Entry 6RNR (X-ray diffraction, 2.00 A resolution); this record covers chains A and E of the 3 polymer chains in the assembly.

== Chain A ==
Name: Formamidopyrimidine-DNA glycosylase
From: Lactococcus lactis subsp. cremoris
Notes: EC 3.2.2.23, 4.2.99.18
Reference sequence: A0A165FVI1 (A0A165FVI1_LACLC); residues 1-271 here correspond to UniProt positions 2-272 (UniProt number = residue number + 1)
Chain sequence (272 residues; numbered 1 to 271 plus 1 insertion-coded residue; the number before each row is that of its first residue):
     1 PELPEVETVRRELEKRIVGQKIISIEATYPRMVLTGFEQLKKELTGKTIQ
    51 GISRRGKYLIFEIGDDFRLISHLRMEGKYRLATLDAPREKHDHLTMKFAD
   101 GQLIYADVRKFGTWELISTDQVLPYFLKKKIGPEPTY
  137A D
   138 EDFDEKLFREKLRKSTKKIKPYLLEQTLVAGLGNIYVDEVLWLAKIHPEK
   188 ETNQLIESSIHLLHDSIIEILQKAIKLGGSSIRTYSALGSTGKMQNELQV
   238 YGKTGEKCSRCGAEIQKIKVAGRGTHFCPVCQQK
Disordered / not traced: 137A, 219-223
Cystine bridges: Cys-245/Cys-265
Sequence notes: insertion (137A)
Residues lining bound ligands: 2-(trifluoromethyl)-9H-purine-6-thiol (KBN): Lys-57, Pro-158, Leu-161, Glu-162, Gln-163, Gly-170, Ala-258, Arg-260
Reported in the primary citation:
  - binding site for 2-(trifluoromethyl)-9H-purine-6-thiol: Lys-57, Arg-260
  - catalytic residues: Pro-1, Glu-2 (citing earlier work)

== Chain E ==
Molecule: 14-nt DNA strand
Sequence (14 nucleotides; numbered 15 to 28; the number before each row is that of its first residue):
    15 GCGAGAAACAAAGA

== Chain A / chain E interface ==
Pairs across the interface (11):
  Lys-90(A) with DA25(E), salt bridge to the phosphate
  His-91(A) with DA24(E), hydrogen bond to the phosphate; DA25(E), salt bridge to the phosphate
  Val-108(A) with DA24(E), sugar contact
  Arg-109(A) with DC23(E), hydrogen bond to the base; DA24(E), base contact
  Lys-110(A) with DC23(E), phosphate contact; DA24(E), salt bridge to the phosphate
  Phe-111(A) with DA22(E), stacking on the base; DC23(E), base contact
  Lys-154(A) with DG17(E), phosphate contact
Interface residues without a listed pair, chain A (8 interface residues in all): Arg-74
Interface residues without a listed pair, chain E (6 interface residues in all): DC16

== Overview ==
Chain A and chain E form an interface of 8 and 6 residues respectively, with 2 hydrogen bonds, 3 salt bridges
and 1 aromatic stacking contact. Polar contacts include Arg-109(A)/DC23(E), His-91(A)/DA24(E) and
Lys-90(A)/DA25(E). Chain A binds 2-(trifluoromethyl)-9H-purine-6-thiol. The paper reports catalytic residues
Pro-1(A) and Glu-2(A); a binding site for 2-(trifluoromethyl)-9H-purine-6-thiol at Lys-57(A) and Arg-260(A).
Chain A is Formamidopyrimidine-DNA glycosylase (Lactococcus lactis subsp. cremoris) and chain E is a 14-nt DNA
strand; the structure, The crystal structure of a complex between the LlFpg protein, a THF-DNA and an
inhibitor, was determined by X-ray diffraction, deposited together with 6RNM, 6RNO, 6RO2, 6ROK, 6RP0 and 6RP7.
